7LVV - chains A and B of the 8 polymer chains in the assembly; structure by electron microscopy, 3.25 A resolution.

Chain A (and B):
Protein: Site-specific DNA-methyltransferase (adenine-specific)
Organism: Deinococcus wulumuqiensis
Notes: EC 2.1.1.72; chain B of this document is another copy of the same molecule, construct and numbering; everything in this record applies to it too
UniProt: A0A345IJ72 (A0A345IJ72_9DEIO); numbering as in UniProt (aligned over 1-1029)
Amino-acid sequence (1029 residues; row label = number of the first residue in the row):
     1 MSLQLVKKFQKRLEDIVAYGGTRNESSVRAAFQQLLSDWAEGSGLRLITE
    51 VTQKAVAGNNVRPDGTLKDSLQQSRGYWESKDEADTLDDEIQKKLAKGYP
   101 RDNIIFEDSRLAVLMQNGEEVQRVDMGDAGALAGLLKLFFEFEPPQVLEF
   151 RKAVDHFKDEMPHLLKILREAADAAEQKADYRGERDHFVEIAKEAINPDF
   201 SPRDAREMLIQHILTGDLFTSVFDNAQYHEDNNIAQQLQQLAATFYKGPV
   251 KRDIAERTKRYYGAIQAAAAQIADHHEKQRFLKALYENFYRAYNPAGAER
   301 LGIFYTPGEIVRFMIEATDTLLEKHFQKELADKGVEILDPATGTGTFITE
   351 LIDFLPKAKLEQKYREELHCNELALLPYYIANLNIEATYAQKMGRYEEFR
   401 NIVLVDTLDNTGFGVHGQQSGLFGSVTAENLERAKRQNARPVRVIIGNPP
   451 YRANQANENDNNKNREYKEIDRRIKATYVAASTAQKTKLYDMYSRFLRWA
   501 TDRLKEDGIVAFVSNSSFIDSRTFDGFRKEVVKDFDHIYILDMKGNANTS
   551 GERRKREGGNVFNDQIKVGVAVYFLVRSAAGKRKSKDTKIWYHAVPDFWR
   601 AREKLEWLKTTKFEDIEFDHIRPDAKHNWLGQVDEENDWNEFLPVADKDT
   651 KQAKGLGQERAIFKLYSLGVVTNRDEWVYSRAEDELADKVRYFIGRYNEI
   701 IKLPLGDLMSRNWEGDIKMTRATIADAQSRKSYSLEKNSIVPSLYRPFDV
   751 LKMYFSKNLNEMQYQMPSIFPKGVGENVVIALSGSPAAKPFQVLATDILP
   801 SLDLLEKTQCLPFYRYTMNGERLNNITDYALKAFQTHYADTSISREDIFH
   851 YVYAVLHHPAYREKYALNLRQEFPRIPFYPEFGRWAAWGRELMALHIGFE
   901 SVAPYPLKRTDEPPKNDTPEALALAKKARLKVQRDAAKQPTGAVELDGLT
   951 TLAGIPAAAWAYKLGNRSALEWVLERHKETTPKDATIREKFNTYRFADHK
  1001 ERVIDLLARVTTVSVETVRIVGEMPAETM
Disordered / not traced: 1, 412-421, 580-586 (chain B: 1, 413-420, 579-586)
Ion coordination: Ca2+: Asp64, Glu79, Ser80 (shared with 1 residue of chain G)
Ligand contacts: S-adenosylmethionine (SAM): Tyr286, Leu301, Gly302, Ile303, Phe304, Tyr305, Thr306, Ala341, Thr342, Gly343, Thr344, Thr346, Phe347, Asn371, Glu372, Leu373, Ala374, Pro377, Val405, Asp406, Thr407, Leu408, Asn448, Pro450, Tyr467, Met492, Phe496
From the paper describing this entry:
  - binding site for the 29-nt DNA strand: Phe304, Tyr451
  - self-association interface (contacts with another copy of this molecule); pairs are residue here / residue on that copy: Arg252-Tyr396 (cation-pi contact), Asp224, Lys251
  - Ca2+ coordination: Asp64, Glu79

Chain A / chain B interface:
Residue-residue contacts - 31 pairs, chain A then chain B:
  Gln72(A) - His156(B)
  Asn117(A) - Val56(B)
  His156(A) - Gln72(B)
  Asp224(A) - Gln266(B)
  Asn225(A) - Arg252(B)  hydrogen bond
  Gln227(A) - Gly248(B)
  Gln227(A) - Lys251(B)
  Gln227(A) - Arg252(B)
  Tyr228(A) - Arg252(B)
  Glu230(A) - Lys251(B)  salt bridge
  Asp231(A) - Arg252(B)  salt bridge
  Gly248(A) - Gln227(B)
  Lys251(A) - Gln227(B)
  Lys251(A) - Glu230(B)
  Arg252(A) - Asn225(B)  hydrogen bond
  Arg252(A) - Gln227(B)
  Arg252(A) - Tyr228(B)
  Arg252(A) - Asp231(B)  salt bridge
  Arg252(A) - Tyr396(B)
  Glu256(A) - Tyr396(B)
  Gly263(A) - Leu71(B)
  Gln266(A) - Asp224(B)  hydrogen bond
  Gln266(A) - Ala270(B)
  Ala267(A) - Leu71(B)  hydrophobic
  Ala267(A) - Ala270(B)
  Ala267(A) - Gln271(B)  hydrogen bond (backbone-side chain)
  Ala270(A) - Ala267(B)
  Ala270(A) - Ala270(B)  hydrophobic
  Gln271(A) - Gln271(B)  hydrogen bond
  Tyr396(A) - Arg252(B)  hydrogen bond
  Tyr396(A) - Glu256(B)
Also at the interface, not in a pair above, chain A (25 interface residues in all): Val56, Leu71, Glu149, Thr220, Ser221, Ala264
Also at the interface, not in a pair above, chain B (28 interface residues in all): Gln73, Asn117, Glu149, Glu160, Thr220, Lys247, Arg260, Gly263, Arg395

Overview:
25 residues of chain A and 28 residues of chain B are in contact; the contacts include 6 hydrogen bonds and 3
salt bridges. Among the polar pairs are Glu230(A)-Lys251(B), Asp231(A)-Arg252(B) and Asn225(A)-Arg252(B). The
paper reports a binding site for the 29-nt DNA strand at Phe304(A) and Tyr451(A); Ca2+ coordination by
Asp64(A) and Glu79(A).
Chain A and chain B are both Site-specific DNA-methyltransferase (adenine-specific) (Deinococcus
wulumuqiensis); the structure, cryoEM structure DrdV-DNA complex, was determined by electron microscopy
together with 7LO5 from the same study.
